PDB entry 8OY8 | X-ray diffraction, 2.39 A resolution | chains A and D of the 3 polymer chains in the assembly

Chain A:
Name: Deoxyribodipyrimidine photo-lyase
From: Methanosarcina mazei Go1
Notes: EC 4.1.99.3
Reference sequence: Q8PYK9 (Q8PYK9_METMA); residues 1-464 here = UniProt positions 1-464
Amino-acid sequence (498 residues; numbered -19 to 478; the number before each row is that of its first residue; numbers below 1 keep their minus sign (Met-19 is residue -19)):
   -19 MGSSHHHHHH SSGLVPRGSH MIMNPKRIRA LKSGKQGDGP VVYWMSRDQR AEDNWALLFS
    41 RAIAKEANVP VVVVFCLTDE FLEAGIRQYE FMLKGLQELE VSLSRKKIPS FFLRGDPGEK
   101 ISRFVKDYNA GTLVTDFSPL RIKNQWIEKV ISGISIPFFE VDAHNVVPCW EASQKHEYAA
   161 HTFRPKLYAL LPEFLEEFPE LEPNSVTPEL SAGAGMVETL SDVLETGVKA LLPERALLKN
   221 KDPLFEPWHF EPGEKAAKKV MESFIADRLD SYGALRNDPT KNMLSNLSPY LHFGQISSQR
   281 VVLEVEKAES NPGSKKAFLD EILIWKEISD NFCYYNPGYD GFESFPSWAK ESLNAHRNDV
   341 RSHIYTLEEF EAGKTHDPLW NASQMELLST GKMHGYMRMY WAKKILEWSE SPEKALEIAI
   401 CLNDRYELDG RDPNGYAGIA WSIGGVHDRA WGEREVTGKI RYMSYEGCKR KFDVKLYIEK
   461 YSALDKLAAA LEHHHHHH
Disordered / not traced: -19 to 1, 189-196, 470-478
Sequence notes: initiating methionine (-19); expression tag (-18 to 0, 465-478)
Residues lining bound ligands: dihydroflavine-adenine dinucleotide (FDA): Tyr252, Leu264, Ser265, Asn266, Leu267, Ser268, Leu271, Phe298, Glu301, Ile302, Trp305, Lys306, Ser309, Lys372, Met373, Gly375, Arg378, Met379, Trp381, Ala382, Asn403, Glu407, Asp409, Gly410, Asp412, Asn414, Gly415, Gly418, Ile419, Ser422

Chain D:
Molecule: Counterstrand-oligonucleotide
Sequence (14 nucleotides; row label = number of the first residue in the row):
     1 TTGCGCGAAG CCGA

Interface between chain A and chain D:
Pairs across the interface (24; chain A residue first):
  Tyr158(A) - DC11(D)  hydrogen bond to the sugar
  Tyr158(A) - DC12(D)  sugar contact
  Thr162(A) - DC12(D)  phosphate contact
  Thr162(A) - DG13(D)  sugar contact
  Trp328(A) - DG10(D)  phosphate contact
  Arg429(A) - DA8(D)  hydrogen bond to the base
  Arg429(A) - DA9(D)  hydrogen bond to the base
  Arg429(A) - DG10(D)  base contact
  Ala430(A) - DA9(D)  sugar contact
  Ala430(A) - DG10(D)  sugar contact
  Trp431(A) - DG7(D)  base contact
  Trp431(A) - DA8(D)  base contact
  Trp431(A) - DA9(D)  sugar contact
  Gly432(A) - DA8(D)  phosphate contact
  Gly432(A) - DA9(D)  sugar contact
  Glu433(A) - DA8(D)  phosphate contact
  Glu433(A) - DA9(D)  hydrogen bond to the phosphate
  Lys439(A) - DA9(D)  phosphate contact
  Lys439(A) - DG10(D)  salt bridge to the phosphate
  Lys449(A) - DT1(D)  base contact
  Arg450(A) - DT1(D)  phosphate contact
  Arg450(A) - DT2(D)  base contact
  Arg450(A) - DG3(D)  hydrogen bond to the base
  Lys451(A) - DT1(D)  sugar contact
Other interface residues (no listed pair), chain A (13 interface residues in all): His161
Other interface residues (no listed pair), chain D (11 interface residues in all): DC4

Overview:
The interface between chain A and chain D involves 13 residues on one side and 11 on the other; the contacts
include 5 hydrogen bonds and 1 salt bridge. Polar pairs include Arg429(A)-DA8(D), Arg429(A)-DA9(D) and
Arg450(A)-DG3(D). Chain A binds dihydroflavine-adenine dinucleotide.
Here chain A is Deoxyribodipyrimidine photo-lyase (Methanosarcina mazei Go1) and chain D is
Counterstrand-oligonucleotide. Entry 8OY8 (Time-resolved SFX structure of the class II photolyase complexed
with a thymine dimer (30 nanosecond timepoint)) was determined by X-ray diffraction (same publication as 8OET,
8OY3, 8OY4, 8OY5, 8OY6, 8OY7 and 4 further entries).
